PDB entry 6AMA | X-ray diffraction, 3.09 A resolution | chains H and N of the 13 polymer chains in the assembly

[Chain H]
Molecule: Putative DNA-binding protein
Source organism: Streptomyces venezuelae
UniProt: A0A0M7QSG5 (A0A0M7QSG5_STRVZ); residue numbers follow UniProt; this construct covers 1-68
Chain sequence (71 residues; each row starts with the number of its first residue; numbers below 1 keep their minus sign (Gly-2 is residue -2)):
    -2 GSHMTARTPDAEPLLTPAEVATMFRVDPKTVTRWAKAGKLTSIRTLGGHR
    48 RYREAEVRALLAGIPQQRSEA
Disordered / not traced: -2 to 8, 64-68
Differences from the reference sequence: expression tag (-2 to 0)
What the authors report for this chain:
  - binding site for the 99-nt DNA strand (chain N): Thr27, Arg30, Trp31, His46, Arg48

[Chain N]
Molecule: 99-nt DNA strand
Sequence (99 nucleotides; each row starts with the number of its first residue):
    71 TACCCGAATTACCCGAATTACCCGAATTACCCGAATTACCCGAATTACCC
   121 GAATTACCCGAATTACCCGAATTACCCGAATTACCCGAATTACCCGAAT

[Interface between chain H and chain N]
Pairs across the interface - 18 pairs, chain H then chain N:
  Arg22(H) - DA135(N)  phosphate contact
  Val23(H) - DA135(N)  phosphate contact
  Asp24(H) - DA135(N)  hydrogen bond to the phosphate
  Asp24(H) - DC136(N)  phosphate contact
  Lys26(H) - DC136(N)  base contact
  Thr27(H) - DT134(N)  sugar contact
  Thr27(H) - DA135(N)  hydrogen bond to the phosphate
  Arg30(H) - DT134(N)  base contact
  Arg30(H) - DA135(N)  hydrogen bond to the base
  Arg30(H) - DC136(N)  base contact
  Trp31(H) - DT134(N)  hydrogen bond to the phosphate
  Thr42(H) - DT143(N)  hydrogen bond to the phosphate
  Gly44(H) - DT142(N)  phosphate contact
  Gly44(H) - DT143(N)  hydrogen bond to the phosphate
  His46(H) - DT142(N)  base contact
  His46(H) - DT143(N)  sugar contact
  Arg48(H) - DT143(N)  hydrogen bond to the phosphate
  Arg48(H) - DA144(N)  salt bridge to the phosphate
Also at the interface, not in a pair above, chain H (14 interface residues in all): Lys36, Leu43, Gly45
Also at the interface, not in a pair above, chain N (7 interface residues in all): DT133

[Summary]
Chain H and chain N form an interface of 14 and 7 residues respectively, with 7 hydrogen bonds and 1 salt
bridge. Among the polar pairs are Arg30(H)-DA135(N), Asp24(H)-DA135(N) and Thr27(H)-DA135(N). The paper
reports a binding site for the 99-nt DNA strand (chain N) at Thr27(H), Arg30(H) and Trp31(H) among others.
Here chain H is Putative DNA-binding protein (Streptomyces venezuelae) and chain N is a 99-nt DNA strand.
Entry 6AMA (Structure of S. coelicolor/S. venezuelae BldC-smeA-ssfA complex to 3.09 Angstrom) was determined
by X-ray diffraction together with 6AMK from the same study.
